Entry 7OQC (electron microscopy, 4.10 A resolution (low resolution: residue-level contacts below are approximate; hydrogen-bond / salt-bridge calls are withheld)); this record covers chains 1 and i of the 18 polymer chains in the assembly.

== Chain 1 ==
Molecule: U1 snRNA
From: Saccharomyces cerevisiae
Sequence (568 nucleotides; numbered 1 to 568; the number before each row is that of its first residue):
     1 AUACUUACCUUAAGAUAUCAGAGGAGAUCAAGAAGUCCUACUGAUCAAAC
    51 AUGCGCUUCCAAUAGUAGAAGGACGUUAAGCAUUUAUCAUUGAACUAUAA
   101 UUGUUCAUUGAAGUCAUUGAUGCAAACUCCUUGGUCACACACACAUACGG
   151 CGCGGAAGGCGUGUUUGCUGACGUUUCCAUUCCCUUGUUUCAAUCAUUGG
   201 UUAAUCCCUUGAUUCCUUUGGGGAUUUUUGGGUUAAACUGAUUUUUGGGG
   251 CCCUUUGUUUCUUCUGCCUGGAGAAGUUUGACACCAAAUUCAAAUUGGUG
   301 UUAGGGGAGCUGGGGCCUUUCAAAAGAGAGCUUUGUAGAGGCAUUCUUUU
   351 UGACUACUUUUCUCUAGCGUGCCAUUUUAGUUUUUGACGGCAGAUUCGAA
   401 UGAACUUAAGUUUAUGAUGAAGGUAUGGCUGUUGAGAUUAUUUGGUCGGG
   451 AUUGUAGUUUGAAGAUGUGCUCUUUUGAGCAGUCUCAACUUUGCUCGUUC
   501 CCGUUAUGGGAAAAAUUUUGGAAGGUCUUGGUAGGAACGGGUGGAUCUUA
   551 UAAUUUUUGAUUUAUUUU
Not modelled in the structure: 27-33, 566-568

== Chain i ==
Name: Small nuclear ribonucleoprotein Sm D2
From: Saccharomyces cerevisiae
UniProt: Q06217 (SMD2_YEAST); residues 1-110 here = UniProt positions 1-110
Amino-acid sequence (110 residues; numbered 1 to 110; the number before each row is that of its first residue):
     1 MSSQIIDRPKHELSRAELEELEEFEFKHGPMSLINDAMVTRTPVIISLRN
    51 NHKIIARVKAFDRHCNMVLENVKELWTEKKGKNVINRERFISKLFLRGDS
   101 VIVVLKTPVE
Not modelled in the structure: 1-7, 81-82, 109-110

== How chain 1 and chain i interact ==
Residue-residue contacts (22):
  A13(1) with Arg15(i)
  U548(1) with Arg15(i)
  U549(1) with Arg15(i); Leu18(i); Arg63(i)
  A550(1) with Lys10(i); His11(i); Leu18(i); Arg63(i)
  U551(1) with Lys10(i)
  A552(1) with Arg63(i); His64(i)
  U558(1) with His64(i); Asn66(i); Arg97(i); Asp99(i)
  G559(1) with Arg49(i); Asn50(i); Asp99(i)
  A560(1) with Arg49(i)
  U562(1) with Asn50(i)
  U565(1) with Lys79(i)
Interface residues without a listed pair, chain i (14 interface residues in all): Gly98, Ser100

== Summary ==
The interface between chain 1 and chain i involves 11 residues on one side and 14 on the other.
Here chain 1 is U1 snRNA and chain i is Small nuclear ribonucleoprotein Sm D2, both from Saccharomyces
cerevisiae. Entry 7OQC (The U1 part of Saccharomyces cerevisiae spliceosomal pre-A complex (delta BS-A ACT1))
was determined by electron microscopy, deposited together with 7OQB and 7OQE.
